PDB entry 8AB8 | electron microscopy, 2.60 A resolution | chains C and H of the 20 polymer chains in the assembly

== Chain C ==
Name: Cytochrome b
Organism: Yarrowia lipolytica
Reference sequence: Q9B6D0 (CYB_YARLI); numbering as in UniProt (aligned over 1-385)
Chain sequence (385 residues; numbered 1 to 385; the number before each row is that of its first residue):
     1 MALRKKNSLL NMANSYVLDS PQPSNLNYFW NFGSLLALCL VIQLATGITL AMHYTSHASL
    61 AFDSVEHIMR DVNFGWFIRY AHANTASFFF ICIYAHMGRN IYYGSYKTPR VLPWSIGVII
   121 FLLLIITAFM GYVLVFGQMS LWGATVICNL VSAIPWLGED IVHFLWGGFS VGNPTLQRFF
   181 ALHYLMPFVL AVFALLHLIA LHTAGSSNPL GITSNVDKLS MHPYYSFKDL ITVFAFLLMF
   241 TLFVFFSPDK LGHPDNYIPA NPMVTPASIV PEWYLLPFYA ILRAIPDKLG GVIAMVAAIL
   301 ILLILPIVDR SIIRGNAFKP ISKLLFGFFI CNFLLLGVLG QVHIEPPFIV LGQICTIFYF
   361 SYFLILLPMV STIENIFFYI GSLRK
Disordered / not traced: 384-385
UniProt features mapped onto this chain:
  - binding site (heme b): His-82, His-96, His-183, His-197
  - binding site (a ubiquinone): His-202

== Chain H ==
Name: Cytochrome b-c1 complex subunit 8
Organism: Yarrowia lipolytica
Reference sequence: Q6C387 (Q6C387_YARLI); residues 3-95 here correspond to UniProt positions 1-93 (UniProt number = residue number - 2)
Chain sequence (93 residues; numbered 3 to 95; the number before each row is that of its first residue):
     3 MGGNGHYMGW WGHMGSPPQK GIAGYTISPF AARPFAGVVH AAIFNTFRRT KNQALFVILP
    63 VSFFYYVWTQ ASEKNEWLYT KAGRHELAKA LAE
Disordered / not traced: 3-8, 94-95

== Interface between chain C and chain H ==
Contacting residue pairs (55):
  Ser-15(C) / Trp-12(H)
  Asp-19(C) / Trp-12(H)
  Asp-19(C) / Trp-13(H)  hydrogen bond (backbone-side chain)
  Ser-20(C) / Trp-12(H)
  Pro-21(C) / Trp-12(H)
  Pro-21(C) / Trp-13(H)  hydrophobic
  Pro-21(C) / Met-16(H)  hydrophobic
  Pro-109(C) / Tyr-9(H)  hydrophobic
  His-202(C) / Met-10(H)
  His-202(C) / Trp-12(H)
  Thr-203(C) / Tyr-9(H)
  Thr-203(C) / Met-10(H)  hydrogen bond (backbone-backbone)
  Ala-204(C) / Met-10(H)
  Gly-205(C) / Met-10(H)
  Asn-215(C) / Tyr-9(H)  hydrogen bond (side chain-backbone)
  Asn-215(C) / Met-10(H)
  Asn-215(C) / Met-16(H)
  Asn-215(C) / Ser-18(H)
  Val-216(C) / Ser-18(H)
  Val-216(C) / Gln-21(H)  hydrogen bond (backbone-side chain)
  Lys-218(C) / Met-10(H)
  Lys-218(C) / Trp-13(H)
  Lys-218(C) / Met-16(H)
  Leu-219(C) / Trp-13(H)
  Ser-220(C) / Trp-13(H)
  Pro-320(C) / Phe-58(H)
  Lys-323(C) / Gln-55(H)  hydrogen bond
  Lys-323(C) / Phe-58(H)
  Gly-327(C) / Pro-62(H)
  Phe-328(C) / Pro-62(H)
  Phe-328(C) / Phe-65(H)  hydrophobic
  Phe-328(C) / Phe-66(H)  hydrophobic
  Cys-331(C) / Pro-62(H)  hydrophobic
  Cys-331(C) / Val-63(H)  hydrophobic
  Cys-331(C) / Phe-66(H)  hydrophobic
  Asn-332(C) / Phe-66(H)
  Leu-335(C) / Phe-66(H)  hydrophobic
  Leu-335(C) / Val-69(H)  hydrophobic
  Val-338(C) / Trp-70(H)  hydrophobic
  Val-342(C) / Trp-70(H)  hydrophobic
  Glu-345(C) / Asn-77(H)  hydrogen bond
  Glu-345(C) / Tyr-81(H)
  Pro-346(C) / Asn-77(H)  hydrogen bond (backbone-side chain)
  Pro-346(C) / Leu-80(H)
  Pro-346(C) / Tyr-81(H)
  Pro-346(C) / Leu-89(H)  hydrophobic
  Pro-346(C) / Leu-93(H)
  Pro-347(C) / Ala-73(H)
  Pro-347(C) / Asn-77(H)
  Phe-348(C) / Trp-70(H)  hydrophobic
  Phe-348(C) / Ala-73(H)  hydrophobic
  Phe-348(C) / Ser-74(H)
  Phe-348(C) / Asn-77(H)
  Leu-351(C) / Val-69(H)  hydrophobic
  Leu-351(C) / Ala-73(H)  hydrophobic
Also at the interface, not in a pair above, chain C (30 interface residues in all): Leu-324, Leu-339
Also at the interface, not in a pair above, chain H (27 interface residues in all): Gly-17, Pro-19, Leu-61, Lys-76, Ala-92

== In short ==
Chain C and chain H form an interface of 30 and 27 residues respectively, with 7 hydrogen bonds. Among the
polar pairs are Asp-19(C)/Trp-13(H), Asn-215(C)/Tyr-9(H) and Val-216(C)/Gln-21(H). From UniProt: 4 heme
b-binding residues and ubiquinone-binding residue His-202(C) on chain C.
Chain C is Cytochrome b and chain H is Cytochrome b-c1 complex subunit 8, both from Yarrowia lipolytica; the
structure, Complex III2, b-position, with decylubiquinone and ascorbate-reduced, was determined by electron
microscopy together with 8AB6, 8AB7, 8AB9, 8ABA, 8ABB, 8ABE and 11 further entries from the same study.
